7B0I - chains A and D of the 4 polymer chains in the assembly; structure by X-ray diffraction, 3.00 A resolution.

Chain A:
Name: Splicing factor 3B subunit 3
From: Homo sapiens
UniProt: Q15393 (SF3B3_HUMAN); the construct lacks a stretch of the UniProt sequence, so the offset changes along the chain: 1-441 = UniProt 1-441; 768-1067 = UniProt 768-1067; 1068-1199 = UniProt 1086-1217
Amino-acid sequence (899 residues; numbered -9 to 1207; 318 numbers in that range are skipped by the numbering (no residue carries them; nothing is unmodelled there); the number before each row is that of its first residue; numbers below 1 keep their minus sign (Gly-9 is residue -9)):
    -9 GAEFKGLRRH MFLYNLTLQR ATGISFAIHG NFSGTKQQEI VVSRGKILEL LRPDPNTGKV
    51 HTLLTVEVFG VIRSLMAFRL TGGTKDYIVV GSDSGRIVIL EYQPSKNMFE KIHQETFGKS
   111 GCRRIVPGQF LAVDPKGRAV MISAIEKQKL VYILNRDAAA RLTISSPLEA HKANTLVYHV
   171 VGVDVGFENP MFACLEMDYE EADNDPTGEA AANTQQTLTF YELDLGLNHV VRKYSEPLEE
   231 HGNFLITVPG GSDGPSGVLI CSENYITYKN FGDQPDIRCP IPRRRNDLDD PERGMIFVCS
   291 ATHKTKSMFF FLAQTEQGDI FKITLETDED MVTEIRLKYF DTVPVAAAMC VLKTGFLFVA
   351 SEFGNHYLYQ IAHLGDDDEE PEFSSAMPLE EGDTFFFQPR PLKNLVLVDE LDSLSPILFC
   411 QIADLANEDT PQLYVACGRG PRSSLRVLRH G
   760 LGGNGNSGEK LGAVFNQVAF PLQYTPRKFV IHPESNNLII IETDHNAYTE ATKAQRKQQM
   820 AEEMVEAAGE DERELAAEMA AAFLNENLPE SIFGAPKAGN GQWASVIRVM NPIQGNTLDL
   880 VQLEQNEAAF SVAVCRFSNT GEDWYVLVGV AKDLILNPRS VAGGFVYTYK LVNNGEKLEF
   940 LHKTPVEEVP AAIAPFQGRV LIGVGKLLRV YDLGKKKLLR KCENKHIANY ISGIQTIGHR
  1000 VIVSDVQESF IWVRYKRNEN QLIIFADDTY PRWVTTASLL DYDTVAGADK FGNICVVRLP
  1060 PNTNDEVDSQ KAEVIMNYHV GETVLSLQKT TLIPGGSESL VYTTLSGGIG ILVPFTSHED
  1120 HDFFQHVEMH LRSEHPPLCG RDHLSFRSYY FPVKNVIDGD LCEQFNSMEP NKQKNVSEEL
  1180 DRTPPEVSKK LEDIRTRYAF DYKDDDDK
Not modelled in the structure: -9 to -2, 760-772, 827-830, 1198-1207
Sequence notes: expression tag (-9 to 0, 1200-1207); linker (761-767)
Curated features (UniProtKB/Swiss-Prot):
  - region: Glu105 to Gln119 (Interaction with PHF5A, SF3B1 and SF3B5), Asn145 to Tyr168 (Interaction with PHF5A, SF3B1 and SF3B5), Asp193 to His231 (Interaction with SF3B1 and SF3B5), Arg786 to His804 (Interaction with SF3B1 and SF3B5), Thr1028 to Lys1049 (Interaction with SF3B1), Thr1082 to Ser1105 (Interaction with SF3B5)
  - site: Gly284 (Interaction with SF3B5), Glu306 (Interaction with SF3B5), Glu352 (Interaction with SF3B5), Arg429 (Interaction with SF3B5), Asn916 (Interaction with SF3B5), Asn988 (Interaction with SF3B1), Lys1153 (Interaction with SF3B1)
  - modified residue: Ser156 (Phosphoserine), Thr1182 (Phosphothreonine)

Chain D:
Name: PHD finger-like domain-containing protein 5A
From: Homo sapiens
UniProt: Q7RTV0 (PHF5A_HUMAN); residues 1-98 here = UniProt positions 1-98
Amino-acid sequence (108 residues; each row starts with the number of its first residue; numbers below 1 keep their minus sign (Gly-9 is residue -9)):
    -9 GPLGSPGSRA MAKHHPDLIF CRKQAGVAIG RLCEKCDGKC VICDSYVRPC TLVRICDECN
    51 YGSYQGRCVI CGGPGVSDAY YCKECTIQEK DRDGCPKIVN LGSSKTDL
Not modelled in the structure: -9 to 5
Sequence notes: expression tag (-9 to 0)
Covalently attached groups: spliceostatin A (form II) (SJT) linked to Cys26
Metal / ion sites: Zn2+ site 1: Cys11, Cys46, Cys49, Cys85; Zn2+ site 2: Cys23, Cys58, Cys61; Zn2+ site 3: Cys30, Cys33, Cys72, Cys75
Small-molecule neighbours: spliceostatin A (form II) (SJT): Lys25, Lys29, Tyr36, Ile60
From the paper describing this entry:
  - binding site for spliceostatin A (form II): Cys26
  - mutagenesis - C26H: decreased binding to spliceostatin A (form II)
  - mutagenesis - C26H: increased growth in response to spliceostatin A (form II)
  - mutagenesis - C26H: unchanged growth in response to PB
  - mutagenesis - K29A, K29R: increased growth in response to SSA/SD6
  - mutagenesis - Y36A: increased growth in response to SSA and SD6

Interface between chain A and chain D:
Pairs across the interface (18):
  Ser84(A) - Arg82(D)  hydrogen bond (backbone-side chain)
  Arg86(A) - Arg82(D)
  Glu105(A) - Arg44(D)  salt bridge
  Thr106(A) - Arg82(D)
  Phe107(A) - Gln14(D)
  Gly108(A) - Arg82(D)  hydrogen bond (backbone-side chain)
  Lys109(A) - Glu79(D)  hydrogen bond (side chain-backbone)
  Lys109(A) - Asp83(D)  salt bridge
  Ser110(A) - Glu79(D)  hydrogen bond
  Ile154(A) - Val17(D)
  Ser155(A) - Val17(D)
  Ser156(A) - Gly16(D)
  Ser156(A) - Val17(D)  hydrogen bond (side chain-backbone)
  Ser156(A) - Asp47(D)  hydrogen bond
  Pro157(A) - Gln14(D)
  Pro157(A) - Ala15(D)
  Pro157(A) - Gly16(D)
  Glu159(A) - Gln14(D)
Also at the interface, not in a pair above, chain A (16 interface residues in all): Gly85, Leu140, Ser1144
Also at the interface, not in a pair above, chain D (10 interface residues in all): Gln78

Overview:
16 residues of chain A and 10 residues of chain D are in contact; the contacts include 6 hydrogen bonds and 2
salt bridges. Polar contacts include Glu105(A)-Arg44(D), Lys109(A)-Asp83(D) and Ser84(A)-Arg82(D). The paper
reports a binding site for spliceostatin A (form II) at Cys26(D); K29A and K29R of chain D increase growth in
response to SSA/SD6; 4 substitutions were tested in all.
Chain A is Splicing factor 3B subunit 3 and chain D is PHD finger-like domain-containing protein 5A, both from
Homo sapiens; the structure, Structure of a minimal SF3B core in complex with spliceostatin A (form II), was
determined by X-ray diffraction, deposited together with 7B91, 7B92, 7B9C, 7OMF, 7ONB and 7OPI.
